Entry 6ZHX (electron microscopy, 2.50 A resolution); this record covers chains C and I of the 12 polymer chains in the assembly.

[Chain C]
Molecule: Histone H2A type 1
Source organism: Xenopus laevis
Reference sequence: P06897 (H2A1_XENLA); residues 0-129 here correspond to UniProt positions 1-130 (UniProt number = residue number + 1)
Chain sequence (130 residues; each row starts with the number of its first residue; numbering starts at 0):
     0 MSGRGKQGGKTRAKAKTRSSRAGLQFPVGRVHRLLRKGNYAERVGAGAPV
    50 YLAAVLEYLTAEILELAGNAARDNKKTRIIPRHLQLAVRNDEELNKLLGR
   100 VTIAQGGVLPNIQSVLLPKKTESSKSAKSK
Disordered / not traced: 0-9, 120-129
Differences from the reference sequence: conflict Arg99 (Gly100 in P06897), Ser123 (Ala124 in P06897)
Reported in the primary citation:
  - mutagenesis - E61A/E64A/D90A/E92A: decreased catalytic activity with Chromodomain-helicase-DNA-binding protein 1-like
  - mutagenesis - E61A/E64A/D90A/E92A: decreased binding to Chromodomain-helicase-DNA-binding protein 1-like

[Chain I]
Molecule: DNA (145-MER) Widom 601 sequence
Source organism: synthetic construct
Sequence (145 nucleotides; numbered -72 to 72; the number before each row is that of its first residue; numbers below 1 keep their minus sign (DA-72 is residue -72)):
   -72 ATCAGAATCCCGGTGCCGAGGCCGCTCAATTGGTCGTAGACAGCTCTAGC
   -22 ACCGCTTAAACGCACGTACGCGCTGTCCCCCGCGTTTTAACCGCCAAGGG
    28 GATTACTCCCTAGTCTCCAGGCACGTGTCAGATATATACATCGAT

[Interface between chain C and chain I]
Residue-residue contacts (17):
  Arg11(C) with DT-43(I), base contact; DT-42(I), phosphate contact; DG-41(I), phosphate contact
  Ala12(C) with DT-42(I), phosphate contact; DG-41(I), hydrogen bond to the phosphate
  Ala14(C) with DT-43(I), phosphate contact; DT-42(I), phosphate contact
  Lys15(C) with DT-43(I), phosphate contact; DT-42(I), hydrogen bond to the phosphate
  Thr16(C) with DT-43(I), phosphate contact
  Arg17(C) with DT-43(I), salt bridge to the phosphate
  Arg20(C) with DT-42(I), salt bridge to the phosphate
  Gly28(C) with DA-44(I), phosphate contact
  Arg29(C) with DA-44(I), phosphate contact
  Arg32(C) with DA-44(I), salt bridge to the phosphate
  Arg42(C) with DA-35(I), phosphate contact
  Arg77(C) with DA-54(I), sugar contact
Other interface residues (no listed pair), chain C (14 interface residues in all): Thr10, Lys13
Other interface residues (no listed pair), chain I (7 interface residues in all): DA-45

[In short]
14 residues of chain C face 7 of chain I across their interface; the contacts include 2 hydrogen bonds and 3
salt bridges. Polar contacts include Ala12(C)-DG-41(I), Lys15(C)-DT-42(I) and Arg17(C)-DT-43(I). The paper
reports that E61A/E64A/D90A/E92A of chain C reduce catalytic activity with Chromodomain-helicase-DNA-binding
protein 1-like; E61A/E64A/D90A/E92A of chain C reduce binding to Chromodomain-helicase-DNA-binding protein
1-like.
Here chain C is Histone H2A type 1 (Xenopus laevis) and chain I is DNA (145-MER) Widom 601 sequence (synthetic
construct). Entry 6ZHX (Cryo-EM structure of the regulatory linker of ALC1 bound to the nucleosome's acidic
patch: nucleosome class) was determined by electron microscopy together with 6ZHY from the same study.
